6GZV - chains B and D of the 4 polymer chains in the assembly; structure by electron microscopy, 4.00 A resolution.

Chain B:
Molecule: Capsid protein VP2
From: Coxsackievirus B3 (strain Nancy)
Notes: EC 3.4.22.29, 3.6.1.15, 3.4.22.28, 2.7.7.48
UniProtKB: P03313 (POLG_CXB3N); residues 1-263 here correspond to UniProt positions 70-332 (UniProt number = residue number + 69)
Sequence (263 residues; each row starts with the number of its first residue):
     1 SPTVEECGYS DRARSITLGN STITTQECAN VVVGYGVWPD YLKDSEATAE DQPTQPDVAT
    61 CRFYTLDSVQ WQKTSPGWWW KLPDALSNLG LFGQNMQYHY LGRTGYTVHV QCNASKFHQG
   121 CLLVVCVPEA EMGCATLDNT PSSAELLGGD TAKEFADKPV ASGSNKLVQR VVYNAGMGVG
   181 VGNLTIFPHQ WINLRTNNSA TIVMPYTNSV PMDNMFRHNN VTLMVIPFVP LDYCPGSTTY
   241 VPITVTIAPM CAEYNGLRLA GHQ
Disordered / not traced: 1-7, 263
UniProt features mapped onto this chain:
  - site: Gln263 (Cleavage)

Chain D:
Molecule: Capsid protein VP4
From: Coxsackievirus B3 (strain Nancy)
Notes: EC 3.4.22.29, 3.6.1.15, 3.4.22.28, 2.7.7.48
UniProtKB: P03313 (POLG_CXB3N); numbering as in UniProt (aligned over 1-69)
Sequence (69 residues; row label = number of the first residue in the row):
     1 MGAQVSTQKT GAHETRLNAS GNSIIHYTNI NYYKDAASNS ANRQDFTQDP GKFTEPVKDI
    61 MIKSLPALN
Disordered / not traced: 1, 13-24
UniProt features mapped onto this chain:
  - site: Asn69 (Cleavage)
  - lipidation: Gly2 (N-myristoyl glycine)

Chain B / chain D interface:
Residue-residue contacts (16; chain B residue first):
  Ser10(B) - Asn69(D)
  Arg12(B) - Leu68(D)
  Arg14(B) - Lys58(D)
  Ala29(B) - Leu68(D)  hydrophobic
  Asn30(B) - Val57(D)
  Asn30(B) - Lys58(D)
  Asn30(B) - Asp59(D)  hydrogen bond (side chain-backbone)
  Asn30(B) - Met61(D)
  Val31(B) - Val57(D)
  Val31(B) - Lys58(D)  hydrogen bond (backbone-backbone)
  Val32(B) - Pro56(D)  hydrophobic
  Val33(B) - Pro56(D)  hydrogen bond (backbone-backbone)
  Val33(B) - Lys58(D)
  Gly34(B) - Pro56(D)
  Tyr35(B) - Lys52(D)
  Tyr35(B) - Phe53(D)  hydrophobic
Also at the interface, not in a pair above, chain B (14 interface residues in all): Asp11, Cys28, Trp38, Thr196
Also at the interface, not in a pair above, chain D (10 interface residues in all): Ala67

Summary:
The interface between chain B and chain D involves 14 residues on one side and 10 on the other; the contacts
include 3 hydrogen bonds. Polar pairs include Asn30(B)-Asp59(D), Val31(B)-Lys58(D) and Val33(B)-Pro56(D).
Here chain B is Capsid protein VP2 and chain D is Capsid protein VP4, both from Coxsackievirus B3 (strain
Nancy). Entry 6GZV (Identification of a druggable VP1-VP3 interprotomer pocket in the capsid of enteroviruses)
was determined by electron microscopy.
